2VXU - chains H and L; structure by X-ray diffraction, 2.36 A resolution.

[Chain H]
Name: Murine IGG 125-2H
From: Mus musculus
Amino-acid sequence (216 residues; each row starts with the number of its first residue; note: 4 numbers in that range are skipped by the numbering (no residue carries them; nothing is unmodelled there); a row labelled like 82A-82C holds insertion residues (82A, then the next letters in order)):
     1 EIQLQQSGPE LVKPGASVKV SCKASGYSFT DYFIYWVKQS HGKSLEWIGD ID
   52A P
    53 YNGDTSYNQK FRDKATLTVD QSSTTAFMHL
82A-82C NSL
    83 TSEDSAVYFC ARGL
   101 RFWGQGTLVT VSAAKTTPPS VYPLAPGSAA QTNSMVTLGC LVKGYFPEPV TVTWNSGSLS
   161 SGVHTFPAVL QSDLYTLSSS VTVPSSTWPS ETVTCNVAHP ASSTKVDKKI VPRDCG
Disulfide bonds: Cys22-Cys92, Cys140-Cys195

[Chain L]
Name: Murine IGG 125-2H
From: Mus musculus
Amino-acid sequence (214 residues; row label = number of the first residue in the row):
     1 DIQMTQSPSS LSASLGERVS LTCRASQDIG SKLYWLQQEP DGTFKRLIYA TSSLDSGVPK
    61 RFSGSRSGSD YSLTISSLES EDFVDYYCLQ YASSPYTFGG GTKLAIKRAD AAPTVSIFPP
   121 SSEQLTSGGA SVVCFLNNFY PKDINVKWKI DGSERQNGVL NSWTDQDSKD STYSMSSTLT
   181 LTKDEYERHN SYTCEATHKT STSPIVKSFN RNEC
Disulfide bonds: Cys23-Cys88, Cys134-Cys194

[Interface between chain H and chain L]
Disulfides between the chains: Cys215(H)-Cys214(L)
Contacting residue pairs - 66 pairs, chain H then chain L:
  Tyr35(H) - Tyr96(L)  hydrophobic
  Gln39(H) - Gln38(L)  hydrogen bond
  Gln39(H) - Tyr87(L)  hydrogen bond
  Lys43(H) - Asp85(L)  salt bridge
  Lys43(H) - Tyr87(L)  hydrogen bond (backbone-side chain)
  Lys43(H) - Lys103(L)
  Leu45(H) - Phe44(L)  hydrophobic
  Leu45(H) - Tyr87(L)  hydrophobic
  Leu45(H) - Phe98(L)  hydrophobic
  Trp47(H) - Ser94(L)
  Trp47(H) - Pro95(L)  hydrophobic
  Trp47(H) - Tyr96(L)
  Trp47(H) - Phe98(L)
  Phe91(H) - Gln38(L)
  Phe91(H) - Gly42(L)
  Phe91(H) - Phe44(L)  hydrophobic
  Leu96(H) - Tyr34(L)
  Leu96(H) - Leu36(L)
  Leu96(H) - Leu89(L)  hydrophobic
  Leu96(H) - Tyr96(L)  hydrophobic
  Arg101(H) - Arg46(L)
  Trp103(H) - Leu36(L)  hydrophobic
  Trp103(H) - Phe44(L)  hydrophobic
  Val121(H) - Glu123(L)
  Tyr122(H) - Ser121(L)
  Tyr122(H) - Glu123(L)
  Tyr122(H) - Gln124(L)
  Tyr122(H) - Ser127(L)
  Pro123(H) - Ser121(L)
  Pro123(H) - Glu123(L)
  Leu124(H) - Phe118(L)
  Leu124(H) - Phe135(L)  hydrophobic
  Ala125(H) - Phe118(L)
  Ala125(H) - Pro119(L)
  Pro126(H) - Phe118(L)
  Gly127(H) - Glu213(L)
  Gly127(H) - Cys214(L)
  Ser128(H) - Cys214(L)
  Thr137(H) - Ser116(L)
  Thr137(H) - Phe118(L)
  Leu141(H) - Ser131(L)
  His164(H) - Asn137(L)
  His164(H) - Asn138(L)  hydrogen bond
  His164(H) - Ser174(L)  hydrogen bond
  Phe166(H) - Phe135(L)  hydrophobic
  Phe166(H) - Asn137(L)
  Phe166(H) - Ser162(L)
  Phe166(H) - Thr164(L)
  Phe166(H) - Ser174(L)
  Phe166(H) - Met175(L)
  Phe166(H) - Ser176(L)
  Pro167(H) - Ser162(L)  hydrogen bond (backbone-side chain)
  Pro167(H) - Trp163(L)
  Val169(H) - Leu160(L)  hydrophobic
  Val169(H) - Asn161(L)
  Gln171(H) - Leu160(L)
  Ser178(H) - Phe135(L)
  Ser179(H) - Phe135(L)
  Ser180(H) - Phe135(L)
  Ser180(H) - Asn137(L)  hydrogen bond
  Lys208(H) - Glu123(L)  salt bridge
  Arg213(H) - Pro119(L)  hydrogen bond (side chain-backbone)
  Arg213(H) - Pro120(L)  hydrogen bond (side chain-backbone)
  Arg213(H) - Cys214(L)
  Asp214(H) - Cys214(L)
  Cys215(H) - Cys214(L)  disulfide
Interface residues without a listed pair, chain H (43 interface residues in all): Val37, Gly42, Glu46, Asn60, Gly95, Ala129, Thr132, Leu138, Gly139, Lys143, Thr165, Gly216
Interface residues without a listed pair, chain L (41 interface residues in all): Asp55, Val133, Asp167, Thr180, Lys207

[In short]
Chain H and chain L form an interface of 43 and 41 residues respectively; the contacts include 1 disulfide
bond, 9 hydrogen bonds and 2 salt bridges. Polar contacts include Lys43(H)-Asp85(L), Lys208(H)-Glu123(L) and
Gln39(H)-Gln38(L).
Here chain H is Murine IGG 125-2H and chain L is Murine IGG 125-2H, both from Mus musculus. Entry 2VXU
(Crystal structure of murine reference antibody 125-2H Fab fragment) was determined by X-ray diffraction
together with 2VXT from the same study.
